3B2D - chains A and D of the 4 polymer chains in the assembly; structure by X-ray diffraction, 2.80 A resolution.

# Chain A
Molecule: CD180 antigen
Source organism: Homo sapiens
UniProtKB: Q99467 (CD180_HUMAN); residues 24-626 here = UniProt positions 24-626
Amino-acid sequence (603 residues; row label = number of the first residue in the row):
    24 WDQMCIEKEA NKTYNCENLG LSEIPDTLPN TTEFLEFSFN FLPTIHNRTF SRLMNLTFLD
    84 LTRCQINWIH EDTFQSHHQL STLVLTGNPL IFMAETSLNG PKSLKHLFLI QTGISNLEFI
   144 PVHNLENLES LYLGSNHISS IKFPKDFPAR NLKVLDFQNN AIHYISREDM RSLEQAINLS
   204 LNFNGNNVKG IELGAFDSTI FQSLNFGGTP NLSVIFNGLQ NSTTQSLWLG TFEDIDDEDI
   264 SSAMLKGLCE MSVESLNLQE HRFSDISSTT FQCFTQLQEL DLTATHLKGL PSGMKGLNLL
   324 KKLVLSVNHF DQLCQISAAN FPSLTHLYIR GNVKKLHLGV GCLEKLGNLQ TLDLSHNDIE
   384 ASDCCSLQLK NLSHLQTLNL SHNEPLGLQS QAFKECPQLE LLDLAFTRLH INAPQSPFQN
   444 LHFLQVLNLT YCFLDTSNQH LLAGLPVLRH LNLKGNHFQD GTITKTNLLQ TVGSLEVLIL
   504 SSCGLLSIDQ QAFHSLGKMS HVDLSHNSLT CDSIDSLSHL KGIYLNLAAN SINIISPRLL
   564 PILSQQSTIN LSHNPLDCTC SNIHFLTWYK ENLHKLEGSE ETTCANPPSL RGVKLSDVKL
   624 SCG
Unresolved in the structure: 24-25
Disulfides: C272-C296, C337-C365, C387-C388, C581-C607
Covalently attached groups: glycan linked to N402; N-acetylglucosamine (NAG) linked to N451
Curated features (UniProtKB/Swiss-Prot):
  - glycosylation (N-linked (GlcNAc...) asparagine): N34, N53, N70, N78, N201, N234, N244, N394, N402, N451, N573

# Chain D
Molecule: Lymphocyte antigen 86
Source organism: Homo sapiens
UniProtKB: O95711 (LY86_HUMAN); numbering as in UniProt (aligned over 21-162)
Amino-acid sequence (144 residues; each row starts with the number of its first residue):
    21 GGGGKAWPTH VVCSDSGLEV LYQSCDPLQD FGFSVEKCSK QLKSNINIRF GIILREDIKE
    81 LFLDLALMSQ GSSVLNFSYP ICEAALPKFS FCGRRKGEQI YYAGPVNNPE FTIPQGEYQV
   141 LLELYTEKRS TVACANATIM CSEF
Unresolved in the structure: 21-25
Disulfides: C33-C58, C45-C154, C102-C112
Construct notes: expression tag (163-164)
Curated features (UniProtKB/Swiss-Prot):
  - glycosylation (N-linked (GlcNAc...) asparagine): N96, N156

# How chain A and chain D interact
Contacting residue pairs (27; chain A residue first):
  W91(A) with D50(D); F51(D), hydrophobic; G52(D)
  H93(A) with H30(D)
  E94(A) with T29(D); H30(D), salt bridge; V31(D), hydrogen bond (side chain-backbone)
  L113(A) with Q119(D)
  I114(A) with G71(D); I72(D); I73(D), hydrophobic; Q119(D)
  F115(A) with G52(D); F53(D); S54(D); R69(D); F70(D); G71(D)
  E118(A) with S54(D), hydrogen bond; R69(D), salt bridge
  N139(A) with Y121(D); A123(D)
  E141(A) with E56(D); R69(D), salt bridge; Y121(D), hydrogen bond (backbone-side chain); A123(D)
  F142(A) with Y121(D), hydrogen bond (backbone-side chain)
Other interface residues (no listed pair), chain A (11 interface residues in all): P112

# Summary
11 residues of chain A face 17 of chain D across their interface; the contacts include 4 hydrogen bonds and 3
salt bridges. Among the polar pairs are E94(A)-H30(D), E118(A)-R69(D) and E141(A)-R69(D). N-acetylglucosamine
is covalently linked to N451(A).
Here chain A is CD180 antigen and chain D is Lymphocyte antigen 86, both from Homo sapiens. Entry 3B2D
(Crystal structure of human RP105/MD-1 complex) was determined by X-ray diffraction together with 3T6Q from
the same study.
